6MLS - chains A and B; structure by X-ray diffraction, 1.77 A resolution.

[Chain A]
Protein: Tyrosine phenol-lyase
Organism: Citrobacter freundii
Notes: EC 4.1.99.2
UniProt: P31013 (TPL_CITFR); residue numbers follow UniProt; this construct covers 1-456
Chain sequence (456 residues; numbered 1 to 456; the number before each row is that of its first residue):
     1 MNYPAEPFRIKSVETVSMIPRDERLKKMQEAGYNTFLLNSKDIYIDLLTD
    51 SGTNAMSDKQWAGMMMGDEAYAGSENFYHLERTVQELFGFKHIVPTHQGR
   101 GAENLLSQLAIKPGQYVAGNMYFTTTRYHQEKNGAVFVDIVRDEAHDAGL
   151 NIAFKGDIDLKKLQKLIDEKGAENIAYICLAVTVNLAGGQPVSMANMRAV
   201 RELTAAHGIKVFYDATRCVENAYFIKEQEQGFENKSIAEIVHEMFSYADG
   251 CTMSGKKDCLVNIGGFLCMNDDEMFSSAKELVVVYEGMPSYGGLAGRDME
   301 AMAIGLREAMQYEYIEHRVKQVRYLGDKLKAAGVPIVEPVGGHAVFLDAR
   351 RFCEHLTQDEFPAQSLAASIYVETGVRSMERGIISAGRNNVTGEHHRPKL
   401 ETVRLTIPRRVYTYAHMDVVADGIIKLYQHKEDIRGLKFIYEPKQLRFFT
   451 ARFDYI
Not modelled in the structure: 1
Sequence notes: conflict Ala205 (Glu in P31013)
Ion coordination: K+ site 1: Gly52, Asn262 (shared with Glu69(B) of chain B); K+ site 2: Glu69 (shared with Gly52(B), Asn262(B) of chain B)
Residues lining bound ligands:
  - 0JO (2-{[(E)-{3-hydroxy-2-methyl-5-[(phosphonooxy)methyl]pyridin-4-yl}methylidene]amino}prop-2-enoic acid): Thr49, Ser51, Gln98, Gly99, Arg100, Glu103, Phe123, Thr125, Thr126, Asn185, Asp214, Thr216, Arg217, Ser254, Lys256, Lys257, Met379, Arg381, Arg404
  - pyridin-4-ol (CQG), molecule 1: Arg9, Asp68, Glu75
  - pyridin-4-ol (CQG), molecule 2: Phe36, Arg100, Phe123, Thr124, Thr125, Met379, Arg381, Phe448, Phe449
  - pyridin-4-ol (CQG), molecule 3: Glu227, Gln228, Arg323
  - 3,6,9,12,15,18-hexaoxaicosane-1,20-diol (P33): Tyr3, Pro4, Ala5, Tyr324, Tyr414, Ala415, Asp418, Val419, Asp422
Curated features (UniProtKB/Swiss-Prot):
  - modified residue: Lys257 (N6-(pyridoxal phosphate)lysine)

[Chain B]
Protein: Tyrosine phenol-lyase
Organism: Citrobacter freundii
Notes: EC 4.1.99.2
UniProt: P31013 (TPL_CITFR); numbering as in UniProt (aligned over 1-456)
Chain sequence (456 residues; row label = number of the first residue in the row):
     1 MNYPAEPFRIKSVETVSMIPRDERLKKMQEAGYNTFLLNSKDIYIDLLTD
    51 SGTNAMSDKQWAGMMMGDEAYAGSENFYHLERTVQELFGFKHIVPTHQGR
   101 GAENLLSQLAIKPGQYVAGNMYFTTTRYHQEKNGAVFVDIVRDEAHDAGL
   151 NIAFKGDIDLKKLQKLIDEKGAENIAYICLAVTVNLAGGQPVSMANMRAV
   201 RELTAAHGIKVFYDATRCVENAYFIKEQEQGFENKSIAEIVHEMFSYADG
   251 CTMSGKKDCLVNIGGFLCMNDDEMFSSAKELVVVYEGMPSYGGLAGRDME
   301 AMAIGLREAMQYEYIEHRVKQVRYLGDKLKAAGVPIVEPVGGHAVFLDAR
   351 RFCEHLTQDEFPAQSLAASIYVETGVRSMERGIISAGRNNVTGEHHRPKL
   401 ETVRLTIPRRVYTYAHMDVVADGIIKLYQHKEDIRGLKFIYEPKQLRFFT
   451 ARFDYI
Not modelled in the structure: 1
Sequence notes: conflict Ala205 (Glu in P31013)
Modified positions: Lys257 ((2S)-2-amino-6-[[3-hydroxy-2-methyl-5-(phosphonooxymethyl)pyridin-4-yl]methylideneamino]hexanoic acid; LLP)
Ion coordination: K+ site 1: Gly52, Asn262 (shared with Glu69(A) of chain A); K+ site 2: Glu69 (shared with Gly52(A), Asn262(A) of chain A)
Residues lining bound ligands:
  - pyridin-4-ol (CQG): Glu14, Thr15, Val16, Ser40, Lys41
  - 3,6,9,12,15,18-hexaoxaicosane-1,20-diol (P33): Tyr3, Pro4, Ala5, Tyr324, Tyr414, Ala415, Asp418, Val419
Curated features (UniProtKB/Swiss-Prot):
  - modified residue: Lys257 (N6-(pyridoxal phosphate)lysine)

[Interface between chain A and chain B]
Residue-residue contacts - 110 pairs, chain A then chain B:
  Phe36(A) - Ala72(B)
  Phe36(A) - Met288(B)
  Leu38(A) - Ala72(B)
  Leu38(A) - Gly73(B)
  Asn39(A) - Gly73(B)
  Asn39(A) - Tyr78(B)  hydrogen bond
  Ser40(A) - Asp68(B)  hydrogen bond
  Ser40(A) - Ala70(B)
  Ser40(A) - Ala72(B)
  Ser40(A) - Gly73(B)  hydrogen bond (backbone-backbone)
  Ser40(A) - Ser74(B)
  Lys41(A) - Glu75(B)
  Asp46(A) - Ala70(B)
  Leu48(A) - Tyr71(B)  hydrophobic
  Thr49(A) - Tyr71(B)
  Ser51(A) - Tyr71(B)
  Gly52(A) - Glu69(B)
  Thr53(A) - Glu69(B)
  Met56(A) - Arg297(B)
  Trp61(A) - Met64(B)
  Trp61(A) - Met65(B)  hydrophobic
  Met64(A) - Trp61(B)
  Met64(A) - Arg297(B)
  Met65(A) - Trp61(B)  hydrophobic
  Asp68(A) - Ser40(B)  hydrogen bond
  Glu69(A) - Gly52(B)
  Glu69(A) - Thr53(B)
  Glu69(A) - Asn262(B)
  Ala70(A) - Ser40(B)
  Ala70(A) - Asp46(B)
  Ala70(A) - Arg377(B)
  Tyr71(A) - Thr49(B)
  Tyr71(A) - Ser51(B)
  Tyr71(A) - Arg100(B)  hydrogen bond
  Ala72(A) - Phe36(B)  hydrophobic
  Ala72(A) - Arg377(B)  hydrogen bond (backbone-side chain)
  Gly73(A) - Leu38(B)
  Gly73(A) - Asn39(B)
  Gly73(A) - Ser40(B)  hydrogen bond (backbone-backbone)
  Glu75(A) - Lys41(B)
  Tyr78(A) - Asn39(B)  hydrogen bond
  His97(A) - His97(B)
  His97(A) - Tyr285(B)
  His97(A) - Glu286(B)  salt bridge
  His97(A) - Gly293(B)
  Gln98(A) - Glu286(B)  hydrogen bond (side chain-backbone)
  Gln98(A) - Tyr291(B)  hydrogen bond
  Gln98(A) - Gly293(B)
  Arg100(A) - Tyr71(B)  hydrogen bond
  Arg100(A) - Val283(B)  hydrogen bond (side chain-backbone)
  Arg100(A) - Val284(B)
  Arg100(A) - Tyr285(B)
  Arg100(A) - Gly287(B)
  Arg100(A) - Tyr291(B)  hydrogen bond
  Asn104(A) - Tyr285(B)
  Gln108(A) - Lys132(B)
  Tyr128(A) - Val284(B)  hydrophobic
  His129(A) - Val284(B)  hydrogen bond (side chain-backbone)
  Lys132(A) - Tyr285(B)  hydrogen bond
  Lys256(A) - Tyr291(B)  hydrogen bond
  Asn262(A) - Glu69(B)
  Asn262(A) - Arg297(B)  hydrogen bond
  Ile263(A) - Gly293(B)
  Glu273(A) - Lys444(B)  salt bridge
  Glu280(A) - Gln445(B)
  Val283(A) - Arg100(B)  hydrogen bond (backbone-side chain)
  Val283(A) - Leu446(B)  hydrophobic
  Val284(A) - Arg100(B)
  Val284(A) - Tyr128(B)  hydrophobic
  Val284(A) - His129(B)  hydrogen bond (backbone-side chain)
  Tyr285(A) - His97(B)
  Tyr285(A) - Arg100(B)
  Tyr285(A) - Asn104(B)
  Tyr285(A) - His129(B)
  Tyr285(A) - Lys132(B)  hydrogen bond
  Glu286(A) - His97(B)  salt bridge
  Glu286(A) - Gln98(B)
  Gly287(A) - Arg100(B)
  Met288(A) - Phe448(B)  hydrophobic
  Met288(A) - Phe449(B)  hydrophobic
  Pro289(A) - Phe449(B)  hydrophobic
  Ser290(A) - Phe449(B)
  Tyr291(A) - Gln98(B)  hydrogen bond
  Tyr291(A) - Arg100(B)
  Tyr291(A) - Lys256(B)  hydrogen bond
  Gly293(A) - His97(B)
  Gly293(A) - Gln98(B)
  Gly293(A) - Ile263(B)
  Arg297(A) - Met56(B)
  Arg297(A) - Met64(B)
  Arg297(A) - Asn262(B)  hydrogen bond
  Arg297(A) - Asp298(B)  salt bridge
  Asp298(A) - Arg297(B)  salt bridge
  Asp298(A) - Asp298(B)
  Arg377(A) - Ala72(B)  hydrogen bond (side chain-backbone)
  Tyr441(A) - Ser276(B)  hydrogen bond
  Tyr441(A) - Glu280(B)  hydrogen bond
  Pro443(A) - Glu280(B)
  Lys444(A) - Glu280(B)  hydrogen bond (backbone-side chain)
  Gln445(A) - Glu280(B)  hydrogen bond (side chain-backbone)
  Gln445(A) - Leu281(B)
  Leu446(A) - Lys279(B)
  Leu446(A) - Glu280(B)
  Leu446(A) - Val283(B)  hydrophobic
  Leu446(A) - Val284(B)  hydrophobic
  Phe449(A) - Tyr71(B)
  Phe449(A) - Val283(B)  hydrophobic
  Phe449(A) - Met288(B)  hydrophobic
  Phe449(A) - Pro289(B)  hydrophobic
  Thr450(A) - Pro289(B)
Interface residues without a listed pair, chain A (65 interface residues in all): Glu14, Gly67, Ser74, Thr125, Lys279, Leu281, Leu294, Ala295, Glu442
Interface residues without a listed pair, chain B (62 interface residues in all): Glu14, Leu48, Gly67, Thr125, Lys257, Ser290, Leu294, Ala295

[Summary]
The interface between chain A and chain B involves 65 residues on one side and 62 on the other, with 28
hydrogen bonds and 5 salt bridges. Polar contacts include His97(A)-Glu286(B), Glu273(A)-Lys444(B) and
Glu286(A)-His97(B).
Here chain A is Tyrosine phenol-lyase and chain B is Tyrosine phenol-lyase, both from Citrobacter freundii.
Entry 6MLS (Citrobacter freundii tyrosine phenol-lyase complexed with 4-hydroxypyridine and aminoacrylate from
L-tyrosine) was determined by X-ray diffraction together with 6NV8, 6MO3, 6MPD, 6MQQ and 6MME from the same
study.
